PDB entry 6G1C | X-ray diffraction, 1.56 A resolution | chains V and C

== Chain V (and C) ==
Molecule: Antitoxin HicB
Organism: Burkholderia pseudomallei K96243
Notes: chain C of this document is another copy of the same molecule, construct and numbering; everything in this record applies to it too
Reference sequence: Q63NA5 (Q63NA5_BURPS); numbering as in UniProt (aligned over 1-85)
Chain sequence (92 residues; each row starts with the number of its first residue):
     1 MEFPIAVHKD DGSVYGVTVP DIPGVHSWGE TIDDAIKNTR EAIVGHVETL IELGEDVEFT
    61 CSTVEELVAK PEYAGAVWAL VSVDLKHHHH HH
Disordered / not traced: 86-92 (chain C: 10-13, 86-92)
Sequence notes: expression tag (86-92)

== How chain V and chain C interact ==
Contacting residue pairs (9; chain V residue first):
  D33(V) - E30(C)
  D34(V) - W28(C)
  K37(V) - V14(C)
  K37(V) - W28(C)
  K37(V) - E30(C)  salt bridge
  N38(V) - W28(C)  hydrogen bond
  E41(V) - H26(C)
  E41(V) - S27(C)
  E48(V) - H26(C)  salt bridge

== Summary ==
6 residues of chain V and 5 residues of chain C are in contact, with 1 hydrogen bond and 2 salt bridges. Polar
pairs include K37(V)-E30(C), E48(V)-H26(C) and N38(V)-W28(C).
Chain V and chain C are both Antitoxin HicB (Burkholderia pseudomallei K96243); the structure, Crystal
structure of the N-terminal domain of Burkholderia Pseudomallei antitoxin HicB, was determined by X-ray
diffraction together with 6G1N and 6G26 from the same study.
